PDB entry 5LQP | electron microscopy, 6.00 A resolution (low resolution: residue-level contacts below are approximate; hydrogen-bond / salt-bridge calls are withheld) | chains AB and DJ of the 180 polymer chains in the assembly

== Chain AB (and DJ) ==
Molecule: Coat protein
Source organism: Acinetobacter phage AP205
Notes: chain DJ of this document is another copy of the same molecule, construct and numbering; everything in this record applies to it too
Reference sequence: Q9AZ42 (Q9AZ42_9VIRU); residues 1-129 here correspond to UniProt positions 2-130 (UniProt number = residue number + 1)
Chain sequence (129 residues; each row starts with the number of its first residue):
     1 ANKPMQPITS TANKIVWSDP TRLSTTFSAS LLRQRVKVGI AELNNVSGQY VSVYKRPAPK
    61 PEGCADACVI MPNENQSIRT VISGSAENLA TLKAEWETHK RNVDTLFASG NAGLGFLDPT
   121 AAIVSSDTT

== Chain AB / chain DJ interface ==
Inter-chain disulfides: C64(AB)-C68(DJ)
Residue-residue contacts (7):
  E62(AB) - C68(DJ)
  C64(AB) - A67(DJ)
  C64(AB) - C68(DJ)  disulfide
  F116(AB) - Q6(DJ)
  F116(AB) - I8(DJ)
  F116(AB) - S18(DJ)
  F116(AB) - P20(DJ)
Interface residues without a listed pair, chain AB (6 interface residues in all): G63, A65, D66
Interface residues without a listed pair, chain DJ (9 interface residues in all): D19, R22, V69

== In short ==
Chain AB and chain DJ form an interface of 6 and 9 residues respectively; the contacts include 1 disulfide
bond.
Chain AB and chain DJ are both Coat protein (Acinetobacter phage AP205); the structure, Cryo-EM reconstruction
of bacteriophage AP205 virus-like particles, was determined by electron microscopy (same publication as 5FS4).
